Entry 3H53 (X-ray diffraction, 2.01 A resolution); this record covers chains A and B.

== Chain A (and B) ==
Molecule: Alpha-N-acetylgalactosaminidase
Organism: Homo sapiens
Notes: EC 3.2.1.49; chain B of this document is another copy of the same molecule, construct and numbering; everything in this record applies to it too
UniProt: P17050 (NAGAB_HUMAN); residue numbers follow UniProt; this construct covers 18-411
Chain sequence (400 residues; row label = number of the first residue in the row):
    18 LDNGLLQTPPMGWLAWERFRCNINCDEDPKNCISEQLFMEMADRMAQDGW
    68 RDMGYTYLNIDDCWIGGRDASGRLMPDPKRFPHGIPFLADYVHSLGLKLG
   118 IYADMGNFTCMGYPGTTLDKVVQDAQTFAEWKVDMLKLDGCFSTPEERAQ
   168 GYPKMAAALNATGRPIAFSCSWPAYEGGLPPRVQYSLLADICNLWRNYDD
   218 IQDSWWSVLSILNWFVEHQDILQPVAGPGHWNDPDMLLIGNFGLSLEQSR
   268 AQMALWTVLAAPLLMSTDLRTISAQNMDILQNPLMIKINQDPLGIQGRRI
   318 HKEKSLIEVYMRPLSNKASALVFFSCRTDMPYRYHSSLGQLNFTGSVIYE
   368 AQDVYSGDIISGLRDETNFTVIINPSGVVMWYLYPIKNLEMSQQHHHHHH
Disordered / not traced: 405-417
Construct notes: engineered mutation Gln-201 (Asn in P17050); expression tag (412-417)
Cystine bridges: Cys-38/Cys-80, Cys-42/Cys-49, Cys-127/Cys-158, Cys-187/Cys-209
Covalently attached groups: glycan linked to Asn-124; N-acetylglucosamine (NAG) linked to Asn-177, Asn-385
Curated features (UniProtKB/Swiss-Prot):
  - active site: Asp-156 (Nucleophile), Asp-217 (Proton donor)
  - binding site (substrate): Asp-78, Asp-79, Lys-154, Ser-188, Arg-213, Asp-217
  - modified residue (Phosphoserine): Ser-322, Ser-332
  - glycosylation (N-linked (GlcNAc...) asparagine): Asn-124, Asn-177, Asn-359, Asn-385
  - natural variant: Ser-160 (S160C: In SCHIND), Glu-325 (E325K: In SCHIND), Arg-329 (R329Q: In KANZD; R329W: In KANZD)
From the paper describing this entry:
  - binding site for glycerol: Trp-33
  - conformationally variable residues (side-chain flip): Asp-156, Tyr-192
  - post-translational modification sites: Asn-124, Asn-177, Asn-385
  - post-translational modification sites: Asn-359 (proposed by the authors, not directly observed)
  - mutagenesis - N201Q (KM of 0.89 mM): unchanged catalytic activity on pNP-alpha-GalNAc
  - contacts within the chain: Cys-158/Ser-160 (backbone contact), Ser-160/Arg-165 (hydrogen bond), Arg-316/Glu-325 (salt bridge), Glu-367/Ile-376, Glu-367/Ser-378, Glu-367/Tyr-401, Glu-367/Ile-403
  - disease-associated variants - D217N: decreased catalytic activity (proposed by the authors, not directly observed)
  - disease-associated variants - S160C, E193*, E325K, R329Q, R329W: decreased stability (proposed by the authors, not directly observed)
  - disease-associated variants - E367K: unchanged catalytic activity

== Chain A / chain B interface ==
Pairs across the interface (38; chain A residue first):
  Glu-34(A) with Thr-345(B); Asp-346(B)
  Arg-35(A) with Met-347(B); Pro-348(B)
  Phe-36(A) with Met-347(B)
  Arg-37(A) with Thr-345(B); Asp-346(B); Met-347(B)
  Glu-44(A) with Arg-350(B), salt bridge
  Asp-45(A) with Arg-350(B), salt bridge
  Gln-219(A) with Thr-345(B)
  Asp-220(A) with Thr-345(B), hydrogen bond (backbone-backbone)
  Phe-259(A) with Ser-262(B), hydrogen bond (backbone-side chain); Pro-348(B); Asn-391(B); Pro-392(B)
  Gly-260(A) with Ser-262(B); Gln-265(B), hydrogen bond (backbone-side chain)
  Leu-261(A) with Ser-262(B)
  Ser-262(A) with Phe-259(B), hydrogen bond (side chain-backbone); Leu-261(B)
  Gln-265(A) with Gly-260(B), hydrogen bond (side chain-backbone)
  Thr-345(A) with Glu-34(B); Arg-37(B), hydrogen bond (backbone-side chain); Gln-219(B); Asp-220(B), hydrogen bond (backbone-backbone)
  Asp-346(A) with Glu-34(B); Arg-37(B)
  Met-347(A) with Arg-35(B); Phe-36(B); Arg-37(B); Asn-39(B)
  Pro-348(A) with Arg-35(B); Phe-259(B)
  Arg-350(A) with Glu-44(B), hydrogen bond (side chain-backbone); Asp-45(B), salt bridge
  Asn-391(A) with Phe-259(B)
  Pro-392(A) with Phe-259(B)
Also at the interface, not in a pair above, chain A (25 interface residues in all): Asn-39, Ser-221, Trp-223, Glu-264, Ser-393
Also at the interface, not in a pair above, chain B (25 interface residues in all): Ser-221, Trp-223, Glu-264, Ser-393

== Overview ==
The chain A/chain B interface involves 25 residues from each chain, with 8 hydrogen bonds and 3 salt bridges.
Polar pairs include Glu-44(A)/Arg-350(B), Asp-45(A)/Arg-350(B) and Phe-259(A)/Ser-262(B). The paper reports a
binding site for glycerol at Trp-33(A); S160C, E193* and E325K of chain A, among others, reduce stability; 8
substitutions were tested in all.
Chain A and chain B are both Alpha-N-acetylgalactosaminidase (Homo sapiens); the structure, Crystal Structure
of human alpha-N-acetylgalactosaminidase, was determined by X-ray diffraction, deposited together with 3H54,
3H55 and 3IGU.
